Entry 8C8T (electron microscopy, 3.20 A resolution); this record covers chains F and T of the 14 polymer chains in the assembly.

Chain F:
Molecule: Envelope glycoprotein gp160
From: Human immunodeficiency virus 1
Reference sequence: Q2N0S5 (Q2N0S5_9HIV1); the construct lacks a stretch of the UniProt sequence and is renumbered around it, so the offset changes along the chain: 34-136 = UniProt 33-135; 145-184 = UniProt 136-175; 189-309 = UniProt 188-308; 312-321 = UniProt 309-318; 2 more segments
Amino-acid sequence (469 residues; row label = number of the first residue in the row; note: 15 numbers in that range are skipped by the numbering (no residue carries them; nothing is unmodelled there); a row labelled like 184A-184L holds insertion residues (184A, then the next letters in order)):
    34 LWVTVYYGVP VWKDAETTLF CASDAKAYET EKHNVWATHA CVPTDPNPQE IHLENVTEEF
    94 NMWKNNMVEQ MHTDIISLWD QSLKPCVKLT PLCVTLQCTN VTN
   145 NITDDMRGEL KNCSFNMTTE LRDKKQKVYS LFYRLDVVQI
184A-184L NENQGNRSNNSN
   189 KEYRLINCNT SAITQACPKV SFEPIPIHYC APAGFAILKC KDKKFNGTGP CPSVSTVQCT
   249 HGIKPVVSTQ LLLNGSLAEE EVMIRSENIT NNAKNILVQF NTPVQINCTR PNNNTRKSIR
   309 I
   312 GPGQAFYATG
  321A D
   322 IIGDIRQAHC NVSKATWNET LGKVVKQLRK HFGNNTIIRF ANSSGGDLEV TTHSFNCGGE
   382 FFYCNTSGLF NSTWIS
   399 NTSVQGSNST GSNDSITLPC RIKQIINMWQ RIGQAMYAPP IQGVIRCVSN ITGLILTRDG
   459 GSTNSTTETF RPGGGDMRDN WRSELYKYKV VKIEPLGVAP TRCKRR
Unresolved in the structure: 58-65, 78-79, 145-149, 184A-184L, 399-411, 461-463
Disulfide bonds: Cys54-Cys74, Cys119-Cys205, Cys126-Cys196, Cys131-Cys157, Cys218-Cys247, Cys228-Cys239, Cys296-Cys331, Cys378-Cys445, Cys385-Cys418
Covalent attachments: N-acetylglucosamine (NAG) linked to Asn88, Asn133, Asn156, Asn160, Asn197, Asn262, Asn276, Asn295, Asn301, Asn332, Asn339, Asn363, Asn386, Asn392, Asn448
Sequence notes: conflict Asn332 (Thr330 in Q2N0S5), Cys501 (Ala498 in Q2N0S5)

Chain T:
Molecule: IgG 3BNC117 Fab Light Chain
From: Homo sapiens
Notes: antibody fragment or engineered binder
Amino-acid sequence (206 residues; row label = number of the first residue in the row; note: 8 numbers in that range are skipped by the numbering (no residue carries them; nothing is unmodelled there)):
     1 DIQMTQSPSS LSASVGDTVT ITCQANG
    32 YLNWYQQRRG KAPKLLIYDG SKLERGVPSR FSGRRWGQEY NLTINNLQPE DIATYFCQVY
    96 EFVVPGTRLD LKRTVAAPSV FIFPPSDEQL KSGTASVVCL LNNFYPREAK VQWKVDNALQ
   156 SGNSQESVTE QDSKDSTYSL SSTLTLSKAD YEKHKVYACE VTHQGLSSPV TKSFNRGEC
Unresolved in the structure: 104-214
Covalent attachments: N-acetylglucosamine (NAG) linked to Asn72

Interface between chain F and chain T:
Contacting residue pairs (4):
  Thr278(F) with Ile2(T); Tyr91(T)
  Gly459(F) with Glu96(T)
  Ser460(F) with Phe97(T)
Interface residues without a listed pair, chain F (5 interface residues in all): Asn279, Asn280

In short:
The interface between chain F and chain T involves 5 residues on one side and 4 on the other.
N-acetylglucosamine is covalently linked to Asn88(F), Asn133(F), Asn156(F), Asn160(F), Asn197(F) and Asn262(F)
and 9 more. Covalently linked N-acetylglucosamine: at Asn72(T).
Here chain F is Envelope glycoprotein gp160 (Human immunodeficiency virus 1) and chain T is IgG 3BNC117 Fab
Light Chain (Homo sapiens). Entry 8C8T (cryo-EM structure of BG505 SOSIP.664 HIV-1 Env trimer in complex with
bNAbs EPTC112 and 3BNC117) was determined by electron microscopy.
